7Y85 - chains A and C of the 4 polymer chains in the assembly; structure by electron microscopy, 2.73 A resolution.

# Chain A
Molecule: RAMP superfamily protein
Organism: Candidatus Scalindua brodae
Reference sequence: A0A0B0EGF3 (A0A0B0EGF3_9BACT); residues 6-1722 here correspond to UniProt positions 1-1717 (UniProt number = residue number - 5)
Sequence (1728 residues; numbered -5 to 1722; the number before each row is that of its first residue; numbers below 1 keep their minus sign (Met-5 is residue -5)):
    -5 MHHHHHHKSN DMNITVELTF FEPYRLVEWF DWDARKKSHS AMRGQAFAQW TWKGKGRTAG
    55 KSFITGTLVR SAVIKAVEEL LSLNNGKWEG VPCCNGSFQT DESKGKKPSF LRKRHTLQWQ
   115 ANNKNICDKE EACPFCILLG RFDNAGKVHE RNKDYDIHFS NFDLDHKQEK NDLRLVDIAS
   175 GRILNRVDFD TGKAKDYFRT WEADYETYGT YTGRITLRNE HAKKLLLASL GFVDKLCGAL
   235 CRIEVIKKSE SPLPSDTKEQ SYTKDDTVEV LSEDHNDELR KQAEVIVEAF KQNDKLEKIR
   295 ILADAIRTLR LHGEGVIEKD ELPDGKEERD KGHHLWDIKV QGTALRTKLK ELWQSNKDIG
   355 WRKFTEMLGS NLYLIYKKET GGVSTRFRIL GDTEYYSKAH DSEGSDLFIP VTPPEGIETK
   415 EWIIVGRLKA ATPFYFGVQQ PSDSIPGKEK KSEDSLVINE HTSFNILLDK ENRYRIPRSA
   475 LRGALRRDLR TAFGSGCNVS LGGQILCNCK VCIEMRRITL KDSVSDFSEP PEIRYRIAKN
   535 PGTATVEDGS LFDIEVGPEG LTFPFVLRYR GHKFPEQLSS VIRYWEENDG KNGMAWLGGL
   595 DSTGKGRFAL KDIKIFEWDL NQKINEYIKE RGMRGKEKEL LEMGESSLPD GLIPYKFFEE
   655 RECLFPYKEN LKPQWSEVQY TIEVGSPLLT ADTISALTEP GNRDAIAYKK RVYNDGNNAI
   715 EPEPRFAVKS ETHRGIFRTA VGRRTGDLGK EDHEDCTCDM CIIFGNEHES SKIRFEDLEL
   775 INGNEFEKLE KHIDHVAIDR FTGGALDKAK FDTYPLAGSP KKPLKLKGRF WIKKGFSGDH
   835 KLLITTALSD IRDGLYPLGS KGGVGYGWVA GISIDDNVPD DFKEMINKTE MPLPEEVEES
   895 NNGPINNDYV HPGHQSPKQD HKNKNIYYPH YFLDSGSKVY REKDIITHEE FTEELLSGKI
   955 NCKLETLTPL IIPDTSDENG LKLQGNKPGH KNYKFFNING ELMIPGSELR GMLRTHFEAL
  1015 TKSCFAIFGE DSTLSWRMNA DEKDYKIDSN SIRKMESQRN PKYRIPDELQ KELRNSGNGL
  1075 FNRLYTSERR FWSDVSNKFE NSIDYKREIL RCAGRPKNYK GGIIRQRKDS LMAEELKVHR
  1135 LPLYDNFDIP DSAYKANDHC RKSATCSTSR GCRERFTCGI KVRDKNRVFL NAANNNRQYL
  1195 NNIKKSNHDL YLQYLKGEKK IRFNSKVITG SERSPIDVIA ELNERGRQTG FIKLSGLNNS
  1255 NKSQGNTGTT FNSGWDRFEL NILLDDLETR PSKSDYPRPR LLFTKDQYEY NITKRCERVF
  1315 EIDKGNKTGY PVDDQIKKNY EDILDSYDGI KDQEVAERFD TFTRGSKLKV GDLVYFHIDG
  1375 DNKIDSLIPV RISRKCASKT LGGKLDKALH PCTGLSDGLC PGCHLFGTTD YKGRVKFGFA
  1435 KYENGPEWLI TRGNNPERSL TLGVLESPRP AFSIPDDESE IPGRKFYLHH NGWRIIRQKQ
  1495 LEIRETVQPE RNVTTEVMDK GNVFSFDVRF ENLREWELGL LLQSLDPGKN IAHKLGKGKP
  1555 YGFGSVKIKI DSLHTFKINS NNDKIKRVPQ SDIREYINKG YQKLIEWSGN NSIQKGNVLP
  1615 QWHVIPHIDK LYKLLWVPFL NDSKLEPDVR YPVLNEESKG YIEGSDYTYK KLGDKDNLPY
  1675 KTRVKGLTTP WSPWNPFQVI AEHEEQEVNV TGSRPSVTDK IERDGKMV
Disordered / not traced: -5 to 5, 161-165, 241-267, 377-380, 392-398, 444-452, 873-898, 1030-1390, 1572-1578, 1604-1612, 1693-1722
Construct notes: initiating methionine (-5); expression tag (-4 to 5)
Metal / ion sites: Zn2+ site 1: Cys88, Cys121, Cys127, Cys130; Mg2+: Gly134, Asp137, Ala139 (shared with 1 residue of chain B); Zn2+ site 2: Cys491, Cys501, Cys503, Cys506; Zn2+ site 3: His747, Cys750, Cys752, Cys755; Zn2+ site 4: Cys1018, Cys1406, Cys1414, Cys1417
Reported in the primary citation:
  - mutagenesis - D298A, D547A, D698A: abolished catalytic activity
  - catalytic residues: Asp298, Lys320, Lys371, Asp547, Asp698 (proposed by the authors, not directly observed)

# Chain C
Molecule: Self RNA target
Sequence (56 nucleotides; numbered -20 to 35; the number before each row is that of its first residue; numbers below 1 keep their minus sign (C-20 is residue -20)):
   -20 CUCUAGUAAC AGCCGUGGAG UCCGGGGCAG AAAAUUGGGU ACCGUGACAU UAAGUC
Disordered / not traced: -20 to -1, 23-35

# Interface between chain A and chain C
Pairs across the interface (86; chain A residue first):
  Arg180(A) - A20(C)  sugar contact
  Arg180(A) - C21(C)  base contact
  Arg180(A) - C22(C)  hydrogen bond to the base
  Asp182(A) - C21(C)  hydrogen bond to the base
  Lys187(A) - G18(C)  base contact
  Lys187(A) - U19(C)  sugar contact
  Ala188(A) - U19(C)  hydrogen bond to the sugar
  Lys189(A) - U19(C)  hydrogen bond to the sugar
  Lys189(A) - A20(C)  sugar contact
  Lys189(A) - C21(C)  sugar contact
  Asp190(A) - A20(C)  hydrogen bond to the sugar
  Lys289(A) - A10(C)  salt bridge to the phosphate
  Glu291(A) - A12(C)  phosphate contact
  Glu291(A) - A13(C)  phosphate contact
  Lys292(A) - A10(C)  salt bridge to the phosphate
  Arg294(A) - U14(C)  hydrogen bond to the sugar
  Arg294(A) - U15(C)  salt bridge to the phosphate
  Ile295(A) - U14(C)  base contact
  Lys320(A) - A8(C)  base contact
  Lys320(A) - G9(C)  salt bridge to the phosphate
  Arg323(A) - A8(C)  salt bridge to the phosphate
  Arg323(A) - G9(C)  salt bridge to the phosphate
  Lys325(A) - A8(C)  salt bridge to the phosphate
  His328(A) - G9(C)  sugar contact
  His328(A) - A10(C)  salt bridge to the phosphate
  Tyr367(A) - U15(C)  hydrogen bond to the phosphate
  Lys371(A) - U15(C)  salt bridge to the phosphate
  Arg382(A) - G18(C)  salt bridge to the phosphate
  Arg382(A) - U19(C)  salt bridge to the phosphate
  Ile383(A) - G18(C)  phosphate contact
  Leu384(A) - A20(C)  hydrogen bond to the base
  Asp386(A) - A20(C)  base contact
  Thr387(A) - U19(C)  hydrogen bond to the base
  Thr387(A) - A20(C)  base contact
  Glu388(A) - A20(C)  base contact
  Tyr389(A) - A20(C)  sugar contact
  Tyr389(A) - C22(C)  base contact
  Glu454(A) - U15(C)  phosphate contact
  Ser457(A) - U15(C)  base contact
  Phe458(A) - U15(C)  base contact
  Asn492(A) - C21(C)  base contact
  Val493(A) - C22(C)  base contact
  Ser494(A) - C21(C)  hydrogen bond to the sugar
  Ser494(A) - C22(C)  hydrogen bond to the sugar
  Leu495(A) - C22(C)  hydrogen bond to the sugar
  Gly497(A) - C22(C)  sugar contact
  Val540(A) - A12(C)  base contact
  Val540(A) - A13(C)  base contact
  Glu541(A) - A13(C)  hydrogen bond to the sugar
  Asp542(A) - A13(C)  sugar contact
  Gly543(A) - A13(C)  hydrogen bond to the sugar
  Gly543(A) - U14(C)  phosphate contact
  Gly543(A) - U15(C)  hydrogen bond to the sugar
  Ser544(A) - A13(C)  hydrogen bond to the sugar
  Ser544(A) - U15(C)  base contact
  Leu545(A) - A13(C)  base contact
  Leu545(A) - U14(C)  sugar contact
  Leu545(A) - U15(C)  sugar contact
  Phe546(A) - U15(C)  base contact
  Asp698(A) - G9(C)  base contact
  Glu761(A) - G16(C)  base contact
  Glu761(A) - G17(C)  base contact
  His762(A) - G18(C)  sugar contact
  Ala799(A) - G6(C)  base contact
  Leu800(A) - C7(C)  hydrogen bond to the sugar
  Asp801(A) - C7(C)  hydrogen bond to the sugar
  Lys802(A) - C7(C)  sugar contact
  Lys802(A) - A8(C)  sugar contact
  Lys802(A) - G9(C)  hydrogen bond to the sugar
  Lys802(A) - A10(C)  sugar contact
  Ala803(A) - G9(C)  base contact
  Lys804(A) - C7(C)  base contact
  Lys804(A) - A8(C)  sugar contact
  Lys804(A) - G9(C)  sugar contact
  Phe805(A) - G9(C)  base contact
  Asp806(A) - A8(C)  sugar contact
  Thr1423(A) - A11(C)  base contact
  Leu1459(A) - G5(C)  hydrogen bond to the base
  Glu1460(A) - G4(C)  base contact
  Glu1460(A) - G5(C)  base contact
  Ser1461(A) - G5(C)  base contact
  Arg1463(A) - G4(C)  base contact
  Gln1502(A) - G4(C)  hydrogen bond to the phosphate
  Arg1505(A) - G4(C)  salt bridge to the phosphate
  Arg1505(A) - G5(C)  salt bridge to the phosphate
  Leu1648(A) - G3(C)  base contact
Interface residues without a listed pair, chain A (70 interface residues in all): Val181, Tyr191, Asp298, Glu321, Glu322, Tyr370, Gly385, Gly496, Asn696, Val1458, Glu1504, Ser1652

# In short
Chain A and chain C form an interface of 70 and 20 residues respectively, with 21 hydrogen bonds and 13 salt
bridges. Polar contacts include Arg180(A)-C22(C), Asp182(A)-C21(C) and Leu384(A)-A20(C). From the paper:
catalytic residues Asp298(A), Lys320(A) and Lys371(A) among others; D298A, D547A and D698A of chain A abolish
catalytic activity.
Chain A is RAMP superfamily protein (Candidatus Scalindua brodae) and chain C is Self RNA target; the
structure, CryoEM structure of type III-E CRISPR Craspase gRAMP-crRNA in complex with TPR-CHAT protease bound
to self ..., was determined by electron microscopy together with 7Y80, 7Y81, 7Y82, 7Y83 and 7Y84 from the same
study.
